PDB entry 8W9F | electron microscopy, 4.40 A resolution (low resolution: residue-level contacts below are approximate; hydrogen-bond / salt-bridge calls are withheld) | chains f and i of the 17 polymer chains in the assembly

[Chain f]
Protein: Histone H4
Organism: Homo sapiens
UniProtKB: P62805 (H4_HUMAN); residues 0-102 here correspond to UniProt positions 1-103 (UniProt number = residue number + 1)
Amino-acid sequence (103 residues; numbered 0 to 102; the number before each row is that of its first residue; numbering starts at 0):
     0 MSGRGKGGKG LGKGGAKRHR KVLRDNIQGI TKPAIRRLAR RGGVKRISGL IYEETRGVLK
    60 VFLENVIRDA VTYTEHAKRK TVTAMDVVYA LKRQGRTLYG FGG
Not modelled in the structure: 0-20
Swiss-Prot annotation at these positions:
  - DNA-binding region: Lys16 to Lys20
  - modified residue: Ser1 (N-acetylserine), Arg3 (Asymmetric dimethylarginine), Lys5 (N6-(2-hydroxyisobutyryl)lysine), Lys8 (N6-(2-hydroxyisobutyryl)lysine), Lys12 (N6-(2-hydroxyisobutyryl)lysine), Lys16 (N6-(2-hydroxyisobutyryl)lysine), Lys20 (N6,N6,N6-trimethyllysine), Lys31 (N6-(2-hydroxyisobutyryl)lysine), Lys44 (N6-(2-hydroxyisobutyryl)lysine), Ser47 (Phosphoserine), Tyr51 (Phosphotyrosine), Lys59 (N6-(2-hydroxyisobutyryl)lysine), Lys77 (N6-(2-hydroxyisobutyryl)lysine), Lys79 (N6-(2-hydroxyisobutyryl)lysine), Thr80 (Phosphothreonine), Tyr88 (Phosphotyrosine), Lys91 (N6-(2-hydroxyisobutyryl)lysine)
  - cross-link (Glycyl lysine isopeptide (Lys-Gly)): Lys12 (interchain with G-Cter in SUMO2), Lys20 (interchain with G-Cter in SUMO2), Lys31 (interchain with G-Cter in SUMO2), Lys59 (interchain with G-Cter in SUMO2), Lys79 (interchain with G-Cter in SUMO2), Lys91 (interchain with G-Cter in SUMO2)

[Chain i]
Molecule: 5-DNA
Organism: Homo sapiens
Sequence (147 nucleotides; each row starts with the number of its first residue; numbers below 1 keep their minus sign (DA-73 is residue -73)):
   -73 ATCAATATCC ACCTGCAGAT ACTACCAAAA GTGTATTTGG AAACTGCTCC ATCAAAAGGC
   -13 ATGTTCAGCT GGAATCCAGC TGAACATGCC TTTTGATGGA GCAGTTTCCA AATACACTTT
    47 TGGTAGTATC TGCAGGTGGA TATTGAT

[How chain f and chain i interact]
Contacting residue pairs - 9 pairs, chain f then chain i:
  Arg45(f) - DT7(i)
  Ile46(f) - DT7(i)
  Ile46(f) - DG8(i)
  Ser47(f) - DT7(i)
  Gly48(f) - DT7(i)
  Arg78(f) - DC28(i)
  Lys79(f) - DG27(i)
  Lys79(f) - DC28(i)
  Thr80(f) - DC28(i)
Also at the interface, not in a pair above, chain f (8 interface residues in all): Lys77
Also at the interface, not in a pair above, chain i (5 interface residues in all): DA29

[Summary]
The interface between chain f and chain i involves 8 residues on one side and 5 on the other. UniProt lists a
DNA-binding region on chain f.
Here chain f is Histone H4 and chain i is 5-DNA, both from Homo sapiens. Entry 8W9F (Cryo-EM structure of the
Rpd3S-nucleosome complex from budding yeast in State 3) was determined by electron microscopy (same
publication as 8W9C, 8W9D and 8W9E).
